Entry 8CGU (electron microscopy, 1.89 A resolution); this record covers chains A and U of the 14 polymer chains in the assembly.

[Chain A]
Molecule: 16S rRNA
Organism: Escherichia coli BW25113
Sequence (1540 nucleotides; each row starts with the number of its first residue):
     1 AAAUUGAAGAGUUUGAUCAUGGCUCAGAUUGAACGCUGGCGGCAGGCCUA
    51 ACACAUGCAAGUCGAACGGUAACAGGAAGAAGCUUGCUUCUUUGCUGACG
   101 AGUGGCGGACGGGUGAGUAAUGUCUGGGAAACUGCCUGAUGGAGGGGGAU
   151 AACUACUGGAAACGGUAGCUAAUACCGCAUAACGUCGCAAGACCAAAGAG
   201 GGGGACCUUCGGGCCUCUUGCCAUCGGAUGUGCCCAGAUGGGAUUAGCUA
   251 GUAGGUGGGGUAACGGCUCACCUAGGCGACGAUCCCUAGCUGGUCUGAGA
   301 GGAUGACCAGCCACACUGGAACUGAGACACGGUCCAGACUCCUACGGGAG
   351 GCAGCAGUGGGGAAUAUUGCACAAUGGGCGCAAGCCUGAUGCAGCCAUGC
   401 CGCGUGUAUGAAGAAGCCCUUCGGGUUGUAAAGUACUUUCAGCGGGGAGG
   451 AAGGGAGUAAAGUUAAUACCUUUGCUCAUUGACGUUACCCGCAGAAGAAG
   501 CACCGGCUAACUCCGUGCCAGCAGCCXCGGUAAUACGGAGGGUGCAAGCG
   551 UUAAUCGGAAUUACUGGGCGUAAAGCGCACGCAGGCGGUUUGUUAAGUCA
   601 GAUGUGAAAUCCCCGGGCUCAACCUGGGAACUGCAUCUGAUACUGGCAAG
   651 CUUGAGUCUCGUAGAGGGGGGUAGAAUUCCAGGUGUAGCGGUGAAAUGCG
   701 UAGAGAUCUGGAGGAAUACCGGUGGCGAAGGCGGCCCCCUGGACGAAGAC
   751 UGACGCUCAGGUGCGAAAGCGUGGGGAGCAAACAGGAUUAGAUACCCUGG
   801 UAGUCCACGCCGUAAACGAUGUCGACUUGGAGGUUGUGCCCUUGAGGCGU
   851 GGCUUCCGGAGCUAACGCGUUAAGUCGACCGCCUGGGGAGUACGGCCGCA
   901 AGGUUAAAACUCAAAUGAAUUGACGGGGGCCCGCACAAGCGGUGGAGCAU
   951 GUGGUUUAAUUCGAUGXAACGCGAAGAACCUUACCUGGUCUUGACAUCCA
  1001 CGGAAGUUUUCAGAGAUGAGAAUGUGCCUUCGGGAACCGUGAGACAGGUG
  1051 CUGCAUGGCUGUCGUCAGCUCGUGUUGUGAAAUGUUGGGUUAAGUCCCGC
  1101 AACGAGCGCAACCCUUAUCCUUUGUUGCCAGCGGUCCGGCCGGGAACUCA
  1151 AAGGAGACUGCCAGUGAUAAACUGGAGGAAGGUGGGGAUGACGUCAAGUC
  1201 AUCAUGGCCCUUACGACCAGGGCUACACACGUGCUACAAUGGCGCAUACA
  1251 AAGAGAAGCGACCUCGCGAGAGCAAGCGGACCUCAUAAAGUGCGUCGUAG
  1301 UCCGGAUUGGAGUCUGCAACUCGACUCCAUGAAGUCGGAAUCGCUAGUAA
  1351 UCGUGGAUCAGAAUGCCACGGUGAAUACGUUCCCGGGCCUUGUACACACC
  1401 GCCCGUXACACCAUGGGAGUGGGUUGCAAAAGAAGUAGGUAGCUUAACCU
  1451 UCGGGAGGGCGCUUACCACUUUGUGAUUCAUGACUGGGGUGAAGUCGUAA
  1501 CAAGGUAACCGUAGGGGAACCUGCGGUUGGAUCACCUCCU
Not modelled in the structure: 79-91, 205-213, 841-845, 930-1389, 1535-1540
Modified / non-standard residues: PSU (pseudouridine-5'-monophosphate) at position 516, G7M (N7-methyl-guanosine-5'-monophosphate) at position 527, 2MG (2N-methylguanosine-5'-monophosphate) at position 966, 5MC (5-methylcytidine-5'-monophosphate) at position 967, 2MG (2N-methylguanosine-5'-monophosphate) at position 1207, 4OC (4n,o2'-methylcytidine-5'-monophosphate) at position 1402, 5MC (5-methylcytidine-5'-monophosphate) at position 1407, UR3 (3-methyluridine-5'-monophoshate) at position 1498, 2MG (2N-methylguanosine-5'-monophosphate) at position 1516, MA6 (6N-dimethyladenosine-5'-monophoshate) at position 1518, MA6 (6N-dimethyladenosine-5'-monophoshate) at position 1519
Ion coordination: K+ site 1: U5 (shared with 5 residues of chain D); K+ site 2: G11, U12, G21, G22; Mg2+ site 1 near G21 (its only coordinating residue here); Mg2+ site 2: C48, G115; Mg2+ site 3: A59, U387; K+ site 3: G61, U62, G104, G105; Mg2+ site 4 near G100 (its only coordinating residue here); K+ site 4: G107, G324, G326; K+ site 5: G107, G108, G326; Mg2+ site 5: A109, G331; K+ site 6: C110, G111; Mg2+ site 6 near G111 (its only coordinating residue here); 17 more K+ sites not listed; 34 more Mg2+ sites not listed
Residues lining bound ligands:
  - gentamicin c1a (LLL; (2R,3R,4R,5R)-2-((1S,2S,3R,4S,6R)-4,6-diamino-3-((2R,3R,6S)-3-amino-6-(aminomethyl)-tetrahydro-2H-pyran-2-yloxy)-2-hydr oxycyclohexyloxy)-5-methyl-4-(methylamino)-tetrahydro-2H-pyran-3,5-diol), molecule 1: G615, G616, G617, C620, A621, A622
  - gentamicin c1a (LLL), molecule 2: A665, G666, G667, G668, G669, G670, C735, C736, C737
  - gentamicin c1a (LLL), molecule 3: A831, G832, G833, U834, U835, G836, U837, G838, C848, G849, U850, G851, G852, C853
  - gentamicin c1a (LLL), molecule 4: C1404, G1405, U1406, 5MC_1407, A1408, C1409, G1491, A1492, A1493, G1494, U1495, C1496

[Chain U]
Molecule: Small ribosomal subunit protein bS21
Organism: Escherichia coli BW25113
UniProtKB: P68679 (RS21_ECOLI); numbering as in UniProt (aligned over 1-71)
Sequence (71 residues; each row starts with the number of its first residue):
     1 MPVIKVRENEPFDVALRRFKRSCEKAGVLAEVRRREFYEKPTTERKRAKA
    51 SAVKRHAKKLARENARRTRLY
Not modelled in the structure: 1, 5-13, 58-71

[Interface between chain A and chain U]
Residue-residue contacts (22):
  A718(A) / Glu-31(U)  hydrogen bond to the sugar
  A718(A) / Arg-35(U)  hydrogen bond to the sugar
  G722(A) / Arg-55(U)  hydrogen bond to the phosphate
  U723(A) / Ala-48(U)  phosphate contact
  U723(A) / Lys-49(U)  hydrogen bond to the base
  U723(A) / Ala-52(U)  phosphate contact
  U723(A) / Val-53(U)  base contact
  U723(A) / Arg-55(U)  salt bridge to the phosphate
  U723(A) / His-56(U)  base contact
  C856(A) / His-56(U)  hydrogen bond to the sugar
  A1507(A) / Lys-46(U)  base contact
  G1525(A) / Tyr-38(U)  phosphate contact
  G1525(A) / Lys-40(U)  base contact
  G1526(A) / Lys-40(U)  hydrogen bond to the base
  G1526(A) / Pro-41(U)  phosphate contact
  G1526(A) / Thr-42(U)  hydrogen bond to the phosphate
  G1526(A) / Arg-45(U)  salt bridge to the phosphate
  U1527(A) / Thr-42(U)  hydrogen bond to the phosphate
  U1527(A) / Arg-45(U)  salt bridge to the phosphate
  U1528(A) / Lys-46(U)  base contact
  G1530(A) / Lys-46(U)  hydrogen bond to the base
  C1533(A) / Lys-54(U)  hydrogen bond to the base
Also at the interface, not in a pair above, chain U (16 interface residues in all): Arg-34

[Overview]
The interface between chain A and chain U involves 11 residues on one side and 16 on the other; the contacts
include 10 hydrogen bonds and 3 salt bridges. Polar contacts include U723(A)/Lys-49(U), G1526(A)/Lys-40(U) and
G1530(A)/Lys-46(U). Chain A binds 4 copies of gentamicin c1a.
Here chain A is 16S rRNA and chain U is Small ribosomal subunit protein bS21, both from Escherichia coli
BW25113. Entry 8CGU (Gentamicin bound to the 30S body) was determined by electron microscopy together with
8CA7, 8CAI, 8CEP, 8CF1, 8CF8, 8CGI, 8CGJ and 8CGR from the same study.
